PDB entry 3CVH | X-ray diffraction, 2.90 A resolution | chains C and H of the 5 polymer chains in the assembly

Chain C:
Name: Ovalbumin
Organism: Gallus gallus
Notes: fragment: sequence database residues 258-265
UniProtKB: P01012 (OVAL_CHICK); residues 1-8 here correspond to UniProt positions 258-265 (UniProt number = residue number + 257)
Amino-acid sequence (8 residues; numbered 1 to 8; the number before each row is that of its first residue):
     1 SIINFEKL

Chain H:
Name: 25-D1.16 heavy chain
Organism: Mus musculus
Amino-acid sequence (219 residues; each row starts with the number of its first residue):
     1 VLLQQSGPELVKPGASVKIPCKASGYTFTDYNMDWVKQSHGKSLEWIGDI
    51 NPNNGGTIYNQKFKGKATLTVDKSSSAAYMEVRSLTSEDTAVYYCARKPY
   101 YGNFAWFAYWGQGTLVTVSAAKTTPPSVYPLAPGSAAQTNSMVTLGCLVK
   151 GYFPEPVTVTWNSGSLSSGVHTFPAVLQSDLYTLSSSVTVPSSTWPSETV
   201 TCNVAHPASSTKVDKKIVP
Not modelled in the structure: 135-140
Cystine bridges: Cys-21/Cys-95, Cys-147/Cys-202

How chain C and chain H interact:
Residue-residue contacts - 13 pairs, chain C then chain H:
  Asn-4(C) with Phe-104(H)
  Phe-5(C) with Asn-103(H), hydrogen bond (backbone-side chain); Phe-104(H)
  Glu-6(C) with Gly-102(H); Asn-103(H), hydrogen bond (side chain-backbone); Phe-104(H)
  Lys-7(C) with Asn-32(H); Asp-49(H), salt bridge; Ile-58(H); Tyr-101(H); Gly-102(H); Asn-103(H), hydrogen bond
  Leu-8(C) with Tyr-101(H), hydrogen bond (backbone-side chain)

In short:
Chain C and chain H form an interface of 5 and 7 residues respectively; the contacts include 4 hydrogen bonds
and 1 salt bridge. Among the polar pairs are Lys-7(C)/Asp-49(H), Phe-5(C)/Asn-103(H) and Glu-6(C)/Asn-103(H).
Chain C is Ovalbumin (Gallus gallus) and chain H is 25-D1.16 heavy chain (Mus musculus); the structure, How
TCR-like antibody recognizes MHC-bound peptide, was determined by X-ray diffraction together with 3CVI from
the same study.
